4EUO - chain A; structure by X-ray diffraction, 1.28 A resolution.

# Chain A
Protein: ABC transporter, substrate binding protein (Polyamine)
Organism: Agrobacterium tumefaciens
UniProtKB: A9CGA5 (A9CGA5_AGRT5); residue numbers follow UniProt; this construct covers 23-336
Amino-acid sequence (320 residues; numbered 23 to 342; the number before each row is that of its first residue):
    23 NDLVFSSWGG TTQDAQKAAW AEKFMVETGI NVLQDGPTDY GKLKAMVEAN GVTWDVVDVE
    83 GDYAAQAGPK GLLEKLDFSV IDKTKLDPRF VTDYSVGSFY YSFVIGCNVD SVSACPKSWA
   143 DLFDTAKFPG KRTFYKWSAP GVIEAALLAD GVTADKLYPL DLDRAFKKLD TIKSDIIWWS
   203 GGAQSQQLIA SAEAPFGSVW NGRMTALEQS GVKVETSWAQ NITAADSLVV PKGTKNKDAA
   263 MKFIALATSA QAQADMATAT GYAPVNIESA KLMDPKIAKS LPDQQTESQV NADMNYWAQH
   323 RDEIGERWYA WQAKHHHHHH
Disordered / not traced: 23, 337-342
Cystine bridges: C129-C137
Sequence notes: expression tag (337-342)
Small-molecule neighbours: gamma-amino-butanoic acid (ABU): W30, T34, E82, F121, Y123, W222, R225, D248, Y284

# Summary
Chain A binds gamma-amino-butanoic acid.
Chain A is ABC transporter, substrate binding protein (Polyamine) (Agrobacterium tumefaciens); the structure,
Structure of Atu4243-GABA sensor, was determined by X-ray diffraction, deposited together with 4EQ7.
